PDB entry 3AVO | X-ray diffraction, 2.55 A resolution | chain A

Chain A:
Name: Pantothenate kinase
Organism: Mycobacterium tuberculosis
Notes: EC 2.7.1.33
Reference sequence: P63810 (COAA_MYCTU); numbering as in UniProt (aligned over 1-312)
Amino-acid sequence (322 residues; numbered -9 to 312; the number before each row is that of its first residue; numbers below 1 keep their minus sign (Met-9 is residue -9)):
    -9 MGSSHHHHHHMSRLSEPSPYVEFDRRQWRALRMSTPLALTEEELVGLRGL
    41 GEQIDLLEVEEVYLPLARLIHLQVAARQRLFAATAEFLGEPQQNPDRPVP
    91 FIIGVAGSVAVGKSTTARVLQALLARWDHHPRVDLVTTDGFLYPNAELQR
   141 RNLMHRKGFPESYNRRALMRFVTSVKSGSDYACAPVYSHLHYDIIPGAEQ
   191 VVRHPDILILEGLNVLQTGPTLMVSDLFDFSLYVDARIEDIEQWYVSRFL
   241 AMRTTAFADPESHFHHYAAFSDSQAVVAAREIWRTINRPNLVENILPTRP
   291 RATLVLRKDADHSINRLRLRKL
Disordered / not traced: -9 to 5
Construct notes: expression tag (-9 to 0)
Small-molecule neighbours:
  - citrate anion (FLC): Gly39, Glu42, Ser98, Val99, Ala100, Val101, Gly102, Lys103, Ser104, Thr105, Arg108, Glu201, Arg238
  - pantothenoic acid (PAU): Val99, Asp129, Leu132, Lys147, Gly148, Tyr153, Tyr177, His179, Tyr182, Leu203, Phe254, Ile276, Asn277
From the paper describing this entry:
  - binding site for pantothenoic acid: Val99, Asp129, Leu132, Lys147, Gly148, Tyr153, Tyr177, His179, Tyr182, Leu203, Phe254, Ile276, Asn277
  - conformationally variable residues (side-chain flip): Arg238

Summary:
Ligands of chain A: citrate anion and pantothenoic acid. The paper reports a binding site for pantothenoic
acid at Val99, Asp129 and Leu132 among others; conformational variability at Arg238.
Chain A is Pantothenate kinase (Mycobacterium tuberculosis); the structure, Pantothenate kinase from
Mycobacterium tuberculosis (MtPanK) in complex with Pantothenate, was determined by X-ray diffraction (same
publication as 3AVP and 3AVQ).
